PDB entry 1KPB | X-ray diffraction, 2.00 A resolution | chains A and B

[Chain A (and B)]
Protein: Human protein kinase C interacting protein 1 (zinc protein)
Organism: Homo sapiens
Notes: chain B of this document is another copy of the same molecule, construct and numbering; everything in this record applies to it too
Reference sequence: P49773 (HINT1_HUMAN); residues 2-126 here correspond to UniProt positions 1-125 (UniProt number = residue number - 1)
Sequence (125 residues; numbered 2 to 126; the number before each row is that of its first residue):
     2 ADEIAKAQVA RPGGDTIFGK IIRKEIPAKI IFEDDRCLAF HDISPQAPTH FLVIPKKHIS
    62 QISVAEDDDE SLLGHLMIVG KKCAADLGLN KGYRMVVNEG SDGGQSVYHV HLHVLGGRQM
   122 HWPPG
Disordered / not traced: 2-13

[How chain A and chain B interact]
Contacting residue pairs - 94 pairs, chain A then chain B:
  Gln47(A) with Trp123(B); Pro124(B)
  His51(A) with Trp123(B)
  Ile63(A) with Lys82(B); Tyr94(B)
  Ser64(A) with Lys82(B); Tyr94(B)
  Ala66(A) with Lys82(B), hydrogen bond (backbone-side chain)
  Glu67(A) with Ile79(B)
  Asp68(A) with Ile79(B); Lys83(B), salt bridge
  Glu71(A) with Arg37(B), salt bridge; Ser72(B); Gly75(B); His76(B); Ile79(B)
  Ser72(A) with Glu71(B)
  Leu74(A) with Ile79(B), hydrophobic
  Gly75(A) with Glu71(B); Gly75(B)
  His76(A) with Glu71(B)
  Met78(A) with Ile63(B), hydrophobic; Met78(B), hydrophobic; Val98(B), hydrophobic
  Ile79(A) with Glu67(B); Glu71(B); Leu74(B), hydrophobic
  Lys82(A) with Ile63(B); Ser64(B), hydrogen bond (side chain-backbone); Ala66(B), hydrogen bond (side chain-backbone)
  Lys83(A) with Asp68(B), salt bridge
  Lys92(A) with Ser102(B); Asp103(B), hydrogen bond (backbone-backbone)
  Gly93(A) with Glu100(B); Asp103(B)
  Tyr94(A) with Ile63(B); Ser64(B); Asn99(B); Glu100(B), hydrogen bond (backbone-backbone); Gly104(B)
  Arg95(A) with Val97(B); Val98(B); Asn99(B), hydrogen bond; Gly104(B), hydrogen bond (side chain-backbone); Pro125(B), hydrogen bond (side chain-backbone); Gly126(B)
  Met96(A) with Met96(B); Val97(B); Val98(B), hydrogen bond (backbone-backbone)
  Val97(A) with Arg95(B); Met96(B); Pro125(B), hydrophobic
  Val98(A) with Met78(B), hydrophobic; Arg95(B); Met96(B), hydrogen bond (backbone-backbone)
  Asn99(A) with Tyr94(B); Arg95(B), hydrogen bond; Trp123(B)
  Glu100(A) with Gly93(B); Tyr94(B), hydrogen bond (backbone-backbone)
  Ser102(A) with Lys92(B), hydrogen bond (backbone-backbone); Gln120(B)
  Asp103(A) with Lys92(B), salt bridge; Arg119(B); Gln120(B); Met121(B), hydrogen bond (backbone-backbone)
  Gly104(A) with Tyr94(B); Arg95(B), hydrogen bond (backbone-side chain)
  His114(A) with Trp123(B)
  Arg119(A) with Asp103(B); Gly126(B), hydrogen bond (side chain-backbone)
  Gln120(A) with Ser102(B), hydrogen bond (side chain-backbone); Asp103(B), hydrogen bond (side chain-backbone)
  Met121(A) with Asp103(B), hydrogen bond (backbone-backbone); Gly126(B)
  His122(A) with Gly126(B), hydrogen bond (backbone-backbone)
  Trp123(A) with Gln47(B); Asn99(B); His114(B)
  Pro124(A) with Gln47(B); Arg119(B); Gly126(B)
  Pro125(A) with Arg95(B), hydrogen bond (backbone-side chain); Val97(B), hydrophobic; Leu116(B), hydrophobic; Pro125(B); Gly126(B)
  Gly126(A) with Arg95(B); Arg119(B), hydrogen bond (backbone-side chain); Met121(B); His122(B), hydrogen bond (backbone-backbone); Pro124(B); Pro125(B); Gly126(B)
Also at the interface, not in a pair above, chain A (41 interface residues in all): Gly101, Gly105, Leu116, Gly118
Also at the interface, not in a pair above, chain B (42 interface residues in all): His51, Gly101, Gly105, Gly118

[Summary]
41 residues of chain A and 42 residues of chain B are in contact, with 23 hydrogen bonds and 4 salt bridges.
Among the polar pairs are Asp68(A)-Lys83(B), Glu71(A)-Arg37(B) and Asp103(A)-Lys92(B).
Chain A and chain B are both Human protein kinase C interacting protein 1 (zinc protein) (Homo sapiens); the
structure, PKCI-1-APO, was determined by X-ray diffraction together with 1KPA and 1KPC from the same study.
